PDB entry 8UO5 | electron microscopy, 3.27 A resolution | chains B and C of the 4 polymer chains in the assembly

# Chain B
Protein: Serine/threonine-protein phosphatase 2A 55 kDa regulatory subunit B alpha isoform
Organism: Homo sapiens
UniProt: P63151 (2ABA_HUMAN); residues 1-447 here = UniProt positions 1-447
Chain sequence (447 residues; row label = number of the first residue in the row):
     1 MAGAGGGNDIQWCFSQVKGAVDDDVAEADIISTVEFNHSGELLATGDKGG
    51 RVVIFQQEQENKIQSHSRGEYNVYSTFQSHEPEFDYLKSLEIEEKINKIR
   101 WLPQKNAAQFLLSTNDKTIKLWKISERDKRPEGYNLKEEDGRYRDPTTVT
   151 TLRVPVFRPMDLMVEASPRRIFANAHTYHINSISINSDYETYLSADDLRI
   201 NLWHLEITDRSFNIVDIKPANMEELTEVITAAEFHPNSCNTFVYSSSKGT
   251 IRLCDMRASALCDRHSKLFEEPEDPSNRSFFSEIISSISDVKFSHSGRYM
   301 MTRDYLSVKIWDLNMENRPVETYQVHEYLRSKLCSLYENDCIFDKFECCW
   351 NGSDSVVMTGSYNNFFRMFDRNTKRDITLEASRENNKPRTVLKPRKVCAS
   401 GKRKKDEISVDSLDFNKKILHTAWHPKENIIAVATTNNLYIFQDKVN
Not modelled in the structure: 1-8, 21-25, 61-70, 272-275, 383-414, 445-447
UniProt features mapped onto this chain:
  - modified residue: Ala2 (N-acetylalanine)

# Chain C
Protein: Serine/threonine-protein phosphatase 2A catalytic subunit alpha isoform
Organism: Homo sapiens
UniProt: P67775 (PP2AA_HUMAN); residues 1-309 here = UniProt positions 1-309
Chain sequence (332 residues; each row starts with the number of its first residue; numbers below 1 keep their minus sign (Met-22 is residue -22)):
   -22 MDYKDDDDKSAVDENLYFQGGGRMDEKVFTKELDQWIEQLNECKQLSESQ
    28 VKSLCEKAKEILTKESNVQEVRCPVTVCGDVHGQFHDLMELFRIGGKSPD
    78 TNYLFMGDYVDRGYYSVETVTLLVALKVRYRERITILRGNHESRQITQVY
   128 GFYDECLRKYGNANVWKYFTDLFDYLPLTALVDGQIFCLHGGLSPSIDTL
   178 DHIRALDRLQEVPHEGPMCDLLWSDPDDRGGWGISPRGAGYTFGQDISET
   228 FNHANGLTLVSRAHQLVMEGYNWCHDRNVVTIFSAPNYCYRCGNQAAIME
   278 LDDTLKYSFLQFDPAPRRGEPHVTRRTPDYFL
Not modelled in the structure: -22 to 3, 37-42
Construct notes: expression tag (-22 to 0)
Ion coordination: Fe ion: Asp57, Asp85, His167, Ala240, His241; Zn2+: Asp85, Asn117, His241
UniProt features mapped onto this chain:
  - active site: His118 (Proton donor)
  - binding site (Mn(2+)): Asp57, His59, Asp85, Asn117, His167, His241
  - binding site (Zn(2+)): Asp57, His59, Asp85
  - binding site (Fe(3+)): Asp85, Asn117, His167, His241
  - modified residue: Tyr307 (Phosphotyrosine), Leu309 (Leucine methyl ester)
  - natural variant: Gly60 (G60V: In HJS3; uncertain significance), Asp88 (D88G: In HJS3), Gln122 (Q122H: In HJS3), Gln125 to Leu309 (deletion: In HJS3), Tyr127 (Y127C: In HJS3), Asp131 (D131H: In HJS3), His191 (H191R: In HJS3), Arg214 to Leu309 (deletion: In HJS3), Asp223 (D223H: In HJS3; D223V: In HJS3), Tyr265 (Y265C: In HJS3), Phe308 (F308FF: In HJS3)
  - mutagenesis: Asp85 (D85N: Loss of phosphatase activity), Leu309 (L309A: Loss of binding to PP2A B-alpha regulatory subunit)

# Chain B / chain C interface
Contacting residue pairs (41; chain B residue first):
  Tyr86(B) with Asp88(C); Arg89(C); Tyr127(C), hydrogen bond (backbone-side chain); Gly128(C); Asp131(C)
  Leu87(B) with Arg89(C); Tyr91(C), hydrophobic; Cys266(C); Tyr267(C), hydrophobic
  Lys88(B) with Cys266(C), hydrogen bond; Arg268(C)
  Ala173(B) with Glu297(C); His299(C)
  Asn174(B) with Tyr91(C); Glu297(C); His299(C), hydrogen bond (backbone-side chain)
  Ala175(B) with His299(C)
  Thr191(B) with Tyr307(C)
  Leu202(B) with Tyr307(C), hydrogen bond (backbone-side chain); Phe308(C), hydrophobic
  Trp203(B) with His299(C); Tyr307(C)
  His204(B) with Tyr307(C), hydrogen bond (backbone-side chain)
  Ile207(B) with Tyr307(C), hydrophobic
  Asp209(B) with Glu297(C); Pro298(C)
  Arg210(B) with Pro298(C); Pro305(C)
  Ser211(B) with Pro298(C), hydrogen bond (backbone-backbone); His299(C), hydrogen bond
  Phe212(B) with Thr301(C); Arg302(C); Thr304(C); Pro305(C); Tyr307(C)
  Asn213(B) with His299(C), hydrogen bond (backbone-backbone); Arg302(C), hydrogen bond
  Asp216(B) with Arg302(C)
  Met256(B) with Phe308(C), hydrophobic
  Ala260(B) with Thr304(C)
  Leu261(B) with Arg302(C)
Also at the interface, not in a pair above, chain B (22 interface residues in all): Glu190, Asn201
Also at the interface, not in a pair above, chain C (20 interface residues in all): Val300, Arg303

# Summary
The interface between chain B and chain C involves 22 residues on one side and 20 on the other; the contacts
include 9 hydrogen bonds. Polar pairs include Tyr86(B)-Tyr127(C), Lys88(B)-Cys266(C) and Asn174(B)-His299(C).
Chain B is Serine/threonine-protein phosphatase 2A 55 kDa regulatory subunit B alpha isoform and chain C is
Serine/threonine-protein phosphatase 2A catalytic subunit alpha isoform, both from Homo sapiens; the
structure, Protein Phosphatase 2A B55 subunit in complex with IER5, was determined by electron microscopy.
